PDB entry 6Y5P | X-ray diffraction, 1.74 A resolution | chain A

# Chain A
Protein: E3 ubiquitin-protein ligase DTX1
Organism: Homo sapiens
Notes: EC 2.3.2.27
UniProtKB: Q86Y01 (DTX1_HUMAN); numbering as in UniProt (aligned over 388-620)
Chain sequence (235 residues; row label = number of the first residue in the row):
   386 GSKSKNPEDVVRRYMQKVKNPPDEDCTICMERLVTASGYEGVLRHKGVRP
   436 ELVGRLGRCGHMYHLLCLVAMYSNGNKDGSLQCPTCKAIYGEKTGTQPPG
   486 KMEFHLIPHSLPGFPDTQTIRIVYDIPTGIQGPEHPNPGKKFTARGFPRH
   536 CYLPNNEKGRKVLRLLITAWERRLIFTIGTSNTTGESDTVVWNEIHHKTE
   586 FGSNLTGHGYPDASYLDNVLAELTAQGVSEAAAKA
Unresolved in the structure: 386-387, 616-620
Differences from the reference sequence: expression tag (386-387)
Ion coordination: Zn2+ site 1: C411, C414, H449, C452; Zn2+ site 2: C444, H446, C468, C471
Residues lining bound ligands: NAD (nicotinamide-adenine-dinucleotide): R530, G531, R534, T565, S566, N567, T568, T569, V575, V576, W577, N578, H581, H582, T584, H593
Curated features (UniProtKB/Swiss-Prot):
  - zinc finger: C411 to K472 (RING-type)
From the paper describing this entry:
  - binding site for NAD: R534, S566, N567, T568, W577, H581, T584, H593
  - mutagenesis - H581A, H593A: decreased catalytic activity on NAD
  - mutagenesis - H581A, H593A: decreased catalytic activity on ADP-ribosylation of Ub
  - mutagenesis - H581A, H593A: unchanged catalytic activity (E3 ligase activity)
  - mutagenesis - I413A/Y424A: abolished catalytic activity
  - mutagenesis - G476P/E477P: abolished catalytic activity on ADP-ribosylate Ub
  - mutagenesis - G476P/E477P: unchanged catalytic activity (E3 activity in discharging E2~Ub)

# Summary
Bound to chain A: NAD. C411, C414, H449 and C452 coordinate Zn2+ site 1. C444, H446, C468 and C471 coordinate
Zn2+ site 2. From the paper: a binding site for NAD at R534, S566 and N567 among others; H581A and H593A
reduce catalytic activity on NAD; 4 substitutions were tested in all.
Chain A is E3 ubiquitin-protein ligase DTX1 (Homo sapiens); the structure, RING-DTC domain of Deltex1 bound to
NAD, was determined by X-ray diffraction together with 6Y5N from the same study.
